PDB entry 2DF4 | X-ray diffraction, 3.20 A resolution | chains A and C of the 3 polymer chains in the assembly

Chain A:
Molecule: Glutamyl-tRNA(Gln) amidotransferase subunit A
From: Staphylococcus aureus
Notes: EC 6.3.5.-
UniProtKB: P63488 (GATA_STAAM); residue numbers follow UniProt; this construct covers 1-485
Amino-acid sequence (485 residues; numbered 1 to 485; the number before each row is that of its first residue):
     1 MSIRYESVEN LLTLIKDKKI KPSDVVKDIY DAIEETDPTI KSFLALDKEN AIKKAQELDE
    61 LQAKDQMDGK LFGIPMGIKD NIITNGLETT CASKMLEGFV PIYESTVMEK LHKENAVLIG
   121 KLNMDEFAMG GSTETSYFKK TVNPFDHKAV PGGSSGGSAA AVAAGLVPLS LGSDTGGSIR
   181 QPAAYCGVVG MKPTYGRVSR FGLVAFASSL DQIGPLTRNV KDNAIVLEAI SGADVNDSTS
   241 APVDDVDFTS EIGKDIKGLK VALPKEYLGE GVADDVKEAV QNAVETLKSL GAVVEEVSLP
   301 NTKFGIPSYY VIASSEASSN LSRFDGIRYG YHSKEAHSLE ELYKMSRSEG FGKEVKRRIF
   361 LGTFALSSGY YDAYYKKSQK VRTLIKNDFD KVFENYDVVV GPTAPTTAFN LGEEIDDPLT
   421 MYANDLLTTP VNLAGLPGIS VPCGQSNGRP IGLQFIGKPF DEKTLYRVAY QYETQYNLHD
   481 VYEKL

Chain C:
Molecule: Aspartyl/glutamyl-tRNA(Asn/Gln) amidotransferase subunit C
From: Staphylococcus aureus
Notes: EC 6.3.5.-
UniProtKB: P68807 (GATC_STAAM); residues 1-100 here = UniProt positions 1-100
Amino-acid sequence (100 residues; each row starts with the number of its first residue):
     1 MTKVTREEVE HIANLARLQI SPEETEEMAN TLESILDFAK QNDSADTEGV EPTYHVLDLQ
    61 NVLREDKAIK GIPQELALKN AKETEDGQFK VPTIMNEEDA
Unresolved in the structure: 1

How chain A and chain C interact:
Pairs across the interface (92):
  Phe99(A) with Asn80(C)
  Val100(A) with Asn80(C), hydrogen bond (backbone-side chain)
  Ile102(A) with Ile72(C), hydrophobic; Leu76(C), hydrophobic; Asn80(C)
  Tyr195(A) with Val56(C), hydrophobic; Leu57(C)
  Gly196(A) with Leu57(C)
  Ser238(A) with Leu59(C); Val62(C)
  Thr239(A) with Leu57(C); Leu59(C)
  Ser240(A) with Leu59(C)
  Ala241(A) with Leu57(C), hydrophobic
  Phe304(A) with Gln41(C); Asn42(C); Ser44(C); Ala45(C), hydrophobic
  Ile306(A) with Phe38(C), hydrophobic
  Pro307(A) with Asn42(C)
  Ser308(A) with Asn42(C), hydrogen bond (backbone-side chain)
  Ile327(A) with Ala81(C); Phe89(C)
  Arg328(A) with Asn80(C); Ala81(C), hydrogen bond (backbone-backbone); Phe89(C)
  Tyr329(A) with Asn80(C)
  His332(A) with Lys82(C); Glu83(C)
  His337(A) with Pro92(C); Ile94(C)
  Ser338(A) with Pro92(C); Ile94(C); Asp99(C); Ala100(C), hydrogen bond (side chain-backbone)
  Leu339(A) with Pro92(C); Ala100(C), hydrogen bond (backbone-backbone)
  Glu340(A) with Asp99(C); Ala100(C), hydrogen bond (backbone-backbone)
  Leu342(A) with Pro92(C)
  Tyr343(A) with Arg17(C)
  Lys344(A) with Asn14(C), hydrogen bond; Arg17(C); Leu18(C); Gln19(C), hydrogen bond (backbone-backbone)
  Met345(A) with Gln19(C)
  Arg347(A) with Ala16(C), hydrogen bond (side chain-backbone); Arg17(C), hydrogen bond (side chain-backbone); Leu18(C)
  Ser348(A) with Leu18(C); Gln19(C), hydrogen bond (side chain-backbone)
  Ile359(A) with Ala16(C), hydrophobic; Leu18(C), hydrophobic
  Phe360(A) with Val9(C); Ile12(C); Ala13(C), hydrophobic; Leu18(C), hydrophobic; Met28(C), hydrophobic; Leu32(C), hydrophobic
  Leu361(A) with Ile35(C), hydrophobic
  Thr363(A) with Ile12(C); Leu15(C); Ala16(C)
  Phe364(A) with Glu8(C); Ile12(C), hydrophobic; Leu36(C), hydrophobic
  Tyr370(A) with Glu8(C), hydrogen bond
  Tyr374(A) with Leu36(C), hydrophobic; Lys40(C)
  Lys376(A) with Pro52(C)
  Lys377(A) with Asn42(C); Ala45(C), hydrogen bond (side chain-backbone); Thr47(C), hydrogen bond
  Ser378(A) with Asn42(C), hydrogen bond
  Gln379(A) with Pro52(C); Thr53(C), hydrogen bond (backbone-backbone); Tyr54(C)
  Lys380(A) with Thr47(C); Val50(C); Pro52(C)
  Val381(A) with Asn42(C)
  Arg382(A) with Thr53(C); Val56(C)
  Thr383(A) with Val50(C); Glu51(C), hydrogen bond (side chain-backbone); Pro52(C); Thr53(C), hydrogen bond
  Leu384(A) with Asp46(C); Thr47(C)
  Leu419(A) with Phe38(C), hydrophobic
  Tyr422(A) with Phe38(C), hydrophobic
  Leu433(A) with Val56(C)
Interface residues without a listed pair, chain A (60 interface residues in all): Ser209, Pro242, Lys303, Tyr310, Val311, Gly330, Phe351, Lys356, Ser367, Lys386, Asn432, Ala434, Gly435, Phe460
Interface residues without a listed pair, chain C (46 interface residues in all): Ala39, Asp43, Val91, Thr93

Overview:
60 residues of chain A face 46 of chain C across their interface; the contacts include 18 hydrogen bonds.
Among the polar pairs are Val100(A)-Asn80(C), Ser308(A)-Asn42(C) and Ser338(A)-Ala100(C).
Here chain A is Glutamyl-tRNA(Gln) amidotransferase subunit A and chain C is Aspartyl/glutamyl-tRNA(Asn/Gln)
amidotransferase subunit C, both from Staphylococcus aureus. Entry 2DF4 (Structure of tRNA-Dependent
Amidotransferase GatCAB complexed with Mn2+) was determined by X-ray diffraction (same publication as 2DQN,
2F2A, 2G5H and 2G5I).
